PDB entry 9FS1 | X-ray diffraction, 1.21 A resolution | chain A

Chain A:
Protein: Multifunctional protein CAD
From: Homo sapiens
Notes: EC 6.3.5.5, 3.5.1.2, 6.3.4.16, 2.1.3.2, 3.5.2.3
UniProt: P27708 (PYR1_HUMAN); residue numbers follow UniProt; this construct covers 1461-1821
Sequence (362 residues; each row starts with the number of its first residue):
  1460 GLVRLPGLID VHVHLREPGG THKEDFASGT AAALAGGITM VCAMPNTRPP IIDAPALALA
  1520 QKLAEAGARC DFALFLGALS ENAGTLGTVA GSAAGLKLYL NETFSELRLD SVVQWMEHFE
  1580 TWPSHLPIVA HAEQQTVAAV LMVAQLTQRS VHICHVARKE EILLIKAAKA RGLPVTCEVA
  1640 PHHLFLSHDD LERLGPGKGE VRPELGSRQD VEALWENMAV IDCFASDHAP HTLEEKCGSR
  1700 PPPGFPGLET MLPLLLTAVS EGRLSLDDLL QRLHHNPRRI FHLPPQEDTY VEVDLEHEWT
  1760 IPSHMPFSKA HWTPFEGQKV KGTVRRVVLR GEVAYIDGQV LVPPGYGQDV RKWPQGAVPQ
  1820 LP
Modified / non-standard residues: Lys1556 (lysine nz-carboxylic acid; KCX)
Sequence notes: expression tag (1460); engineered mutation Leu1538 (Ser in P27708)
Bound ions: Zn2+ site 1: His1471, His1473, Lys1556, Asp1686 (together with N-carbamoyl-L-aspartate); Zn2+ site 2: His1471, Cys1613, Glu1637; Zn2+ site 3: Lys1556, His1590, His1614 (together with N-carbamoyl-L-aspartate); Zn2+ site 4 near His1734 (its only coordinating residue here)
Small-molecule neighbours: N-carbamoyl-L-aspartate (NCD): His1471, His1473, Arg1475, Asn1505, Lys1556, Tyr1558, Thr1562, Phe1563, His1590, His1614, Val1660, Arg1661, Asp1686, Ala1688, His1690, Pro1702, Gly1703
UniProt features mapped onto this chain:
  - active site: Asp1686 (For DHOase activity)
  - binding site (Zn(2+)): His1471, His1473, Lys1556, His1590, Cys1613, His1614, Glu1637, Asp1686
  - binding site ((S)-dihydroorotate): Arg1475, Asn1505, Arg1661, His1690, Pro1702
  - modified residue: Lys1556 (N6-carboxylysine)
  - mutagenesis: His1471 (H1471A: No zinc-binding and no catalytic activity; H1471N: Abolishes dihydroorotase activity), His1473 (H1473A: No zinc-binding and no catalytic activity), Asp1512 (D1512N: No change in catalytic activity), Thr1562 (T1562A: Abolishes dihydroorotase activity), Phe1563 (F1563A: Abolishes dihydroorotase activity), His1590 (H1590A: Abolishes dihydroorotase activity; H1590N: No catalytic activity), Cys1613 (C1613S: Reduces dihydroorotase activity), His1614 (H1614A: Abolishes dihydroorotase activity), Glu1637 (E1637T: Abolishes dihydroorotase activity), His1642 (H1642N: 11.5% of wild-type catalytic activity), Asp1686 (D1686N: Abolishes dihydroorotase activity), His1690 (H1690N: 3% of wild-type catalytic activity)
What the authors report for this chain:
  - disease-associated variants - S1538L (40-fold): decreased catalytic activity
  - disease-associated variants - S1538L: abolished growth
  - disease-associated variants - W1581R, H1687R: abolished catalytic activity
  - disease-associated variants - W1581R (20-fold), H1687R (20-fold): decreased expression
  - mutagenesis - M1601E: abolished growth
  - self-association interface (contacts with another copy of this molecule); pairs are residue here / residue on that copy: Met1601-Met1601 (proposed by the authors, not directly observed)
  - Zn2+ coordination: Lys1556, Asp1686
  - post-translational modification sites: Lys1556
  - disease-associated variants - S1538L: unchanged expression
  - disease-associated variants - S1538L: decreased stability
  - binding site for N-carbamoyl-L-aspartate: Arg1475

Overview:
Ligands of chain A: N-carbamoyl-L-aspartate. His1471, His1473, Lys1556 and Asp1686 form the Zn2+ site 1.
Curated annotation (UniProt) lists active-site residue Asp1686, 8 Zn2+-binding residues, 5
(S)-dihydroorotate-binding residues and 12 mutagenesis sites. The paper reports a binding site for
N-carbamoyl-L-aspartate at Arg1475; S1538L and M1601E abolish growth; 4 substitutions were tested in all.
Chain A is Multifunctional protein CAD (Homo sapiens); the structure, Mutant S1538L of the dihydroorotase
domain of human CAD protein bound to carbamoyl aspartate, was determined by X-ray diffraction (same
publication as 9FS2 and 9FS3).
